8EUC - chains A and B of the 4 polymer chains in the assembly; structure by electron microscopy, 3.61 A resolution.

== Chain A (and B) ==
Name: Cyclic nucleotide-gated cation channel alpha-3
Source organism: Homo sapiens
Notes: chain B of this document is another copy of the same molecule, construct and numbering; everything in this record applies to it too
Reference sequence: Q16281 (CNGA3_HUMAN); numbering as in UniProt (aligned over 1-694)
Amino-acid sequence (694 residues; numbered 1 to 694; the number before each row is that of its first residue):
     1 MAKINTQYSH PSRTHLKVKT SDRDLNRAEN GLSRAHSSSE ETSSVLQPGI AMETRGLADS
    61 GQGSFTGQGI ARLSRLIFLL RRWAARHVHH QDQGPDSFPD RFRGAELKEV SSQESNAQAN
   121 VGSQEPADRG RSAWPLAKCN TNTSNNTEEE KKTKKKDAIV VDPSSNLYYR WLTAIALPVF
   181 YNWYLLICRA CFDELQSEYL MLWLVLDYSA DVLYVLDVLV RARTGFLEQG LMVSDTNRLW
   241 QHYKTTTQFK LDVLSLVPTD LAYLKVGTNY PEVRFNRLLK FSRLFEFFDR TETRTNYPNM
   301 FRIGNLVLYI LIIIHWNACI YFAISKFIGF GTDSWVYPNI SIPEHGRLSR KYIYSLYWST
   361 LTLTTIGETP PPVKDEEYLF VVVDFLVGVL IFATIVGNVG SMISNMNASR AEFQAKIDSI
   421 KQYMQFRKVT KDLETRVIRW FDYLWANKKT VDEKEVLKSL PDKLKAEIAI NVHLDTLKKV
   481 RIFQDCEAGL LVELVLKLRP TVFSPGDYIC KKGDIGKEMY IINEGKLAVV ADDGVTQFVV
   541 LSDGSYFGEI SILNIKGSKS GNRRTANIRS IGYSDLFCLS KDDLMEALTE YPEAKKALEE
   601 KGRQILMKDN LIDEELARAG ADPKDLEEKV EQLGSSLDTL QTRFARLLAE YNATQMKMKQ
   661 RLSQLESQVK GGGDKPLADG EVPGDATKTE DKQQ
Unresolved in the structure: 1-158, 261-267, 610-694 (chain B: 1-158, 259-269, 555-561, 611-694)
Covalently attached groups: N-acetylglucosamine (NAG) linked to Asn-339
Small-molecule neighbours: cyclic guanosine monophosphate (PCG): Cys-510, Val-529, Val-539, Phe-547, Gly-548, Glu-549, Ile-550, Ser-551, Arg-563, Arg-564, Thr-565, Ala-566, Ile-568, Ile-605, Lys-608, Asp-609
Reported in the primary citation:
  - conformationally variable residues (side-chain flip): Val-396

== How chain A and chain B interact ==
Residue-residue contacts (74):
  Ile-310(A) with Leu-386(B), hydrophobic
  Leu-311(A) with Leu-386(B), hydrophobic
  Arg-347(A) with Asp-375(B), salt bridge
  Ser-349(A) with Asp-375(B)
  Arg-350(A) with Val-373(B), hydrogen bond (side chain-backbone); Asp-375(B), salt bridge; Tyr-378(B)
  Ile-353(A) with Asp-375(B); Tyr-378(B), hydrophobic
  Tyr-354(A) with Tyr-378(B)
  Tyr-357(A) with Pro-372(B); Tyr-378(B), hydrophobic; Val-381(B), hydrophobic; Val-382(B), hydrophobic
  Thr-360(A) with Val-382(B)
  Leu-361(A) with Phe-385(B), hydrophobic
  Thr-364(A) with Val-389(B)
  Ile-366(A) with Thr-365(B); Ile-366(B); Gly-367(B); Phe-385(B), hydrophobic
  Glu-368(A) with Gly-367(B)
  Val-396(A) with Val-389(B), hydrophobic; Ala-393(B), hydrophobic
  Arg-410(A) with Asp-289(B), salt bridge; Glu-292(B), salt bridge
  Gln-414(A) with Glu-292(B); Thr-293(B)
  Lys-416(A) with Ser-459(B)
  Asp-418(A) with Pro-298(B)
  Ser-419(A) with Val-456(B)
  Ile-420(A) with Val-456(B); Leu-460(B), hydrophobic
  Lys-421(A) with Thr-293(B), hydrogen bond (side chain-backbone); Arg-294(B); Thr-295(B), hydrogen bond (side chain-backbone)
  Tyr-423(A) with Leu-457(B), hydrophobic
  Phe-426(A) with Lys-448(B)
  Arg-427(A) with Asn-471(B); Val-472(B)
  Val-429(A) with Ile-468(B), hydrophobic
  Thr-430(A) with Asn-471(B)
  Leu-433(A) with Glu-467(B)
  Arg-436(A) with Lys-463(B); Leu-464(B); Glu-467(B), salt bridge
  Val-437(A) with Leu-460(B), hydrophobic; Leu-464(B), hydrophobic
  Ile-438(A) with Thr-293(B); Arg-294(B)
  Arg-439(A) with Asp-162(B), salt bridge; Ser-164(B)
  Trp-440(A) with Ser-459(B); Pro-461(B); Leu-464(B), hydrophobic
  Phe-441(A) with Ser-459(B); Leu-460(B), hydrophobic
  Asp-442(A) with Arg-290(B), salt bridge
  Trp-445(A) with Asp-289(B)
  Val-502(A) with Pro-461(B)
  Gly-506(A) with Lys-463(B)
  Asp-507(A) with Lys-463(B)
  Asp-514(A) with Glu-493(B)
  Glu-524(A) with Gln-229(B)
  Gly-525(A) with Gln-229(B)
  Lys-526(A) with Gln-229(B); Leu-231(B)
  Asp-543(A) with Gln-229(B)
  Arg-563(A) with Thr-589(B), hydrogen bond
  Ile-571(A) with Leu-231(B)
  Gly-572(A) with Gly-230(B); Leu-231(B)
  Tyr-573(A) with Leu-227(B), hydrophobic; Gly-230(B), hydrogen bond (backbone-backbone)
Also at the interface, not in a pair above, chain A (57 interface residues in all): Val-307, Glu-344, Leu-356, Phe-392, Ile-403, Asn-407, Tyr-443, Ser-504, Ile-515, Ser-542
Also at the interface, not in a pair above, chain B (51 interface residues in all): Asn-296, Arg-302, Glu-368, Pro-371, Leu-379, Leu-390, Thr-394, Asn-447, Val-451, Glu-453, Glu-586

== Overview ==
57 residues of chain A and 51 residues of chain B are in contact, with 5 hydrogen bonds and 7 salt bridges.
Polar contacts include Arg-347(A)/Asp-375(B), Arg-350(A)/Asp-375(B) and Arg-410(A)/Asp-289(B). Bound to chain
A: cyclic guanosine monophosphate. Covalently linked N-acetylglucosamine: at Asn-339(A). The paper reports
conformational variability at Val-396(A).
Both chains are Cyclic nucleotide-gated cation channel alpha-3 (Homo sapiens). Entry 8EUC (Cryo-EM structure
of cGMP bound human CNGA3/CNGB3 channel in GDN, transition state 2) was determined by electron microscopy,
deposited together with 8ETP, 8EU3, 8EV8, 8EV9, 8EVA, 8EVB and 8EVC.
